PDB entry 2UV8 | X-ray diffraction, 3.10 A resolution | chains A and I of the 6 polymer chains in the assembly

== Chain A ==
Protein: Fatty acid synthase subunit alpha (FAS2)
From: Saccharomyces cerevisiae
Notes: EC 2.3.1.86
UniProt: P19097 (FAS2_YEAST); residue numbers follow UniProt; this construct covers 1-1887
Sequence (1887 residues; row label = number of the first residue in the row):
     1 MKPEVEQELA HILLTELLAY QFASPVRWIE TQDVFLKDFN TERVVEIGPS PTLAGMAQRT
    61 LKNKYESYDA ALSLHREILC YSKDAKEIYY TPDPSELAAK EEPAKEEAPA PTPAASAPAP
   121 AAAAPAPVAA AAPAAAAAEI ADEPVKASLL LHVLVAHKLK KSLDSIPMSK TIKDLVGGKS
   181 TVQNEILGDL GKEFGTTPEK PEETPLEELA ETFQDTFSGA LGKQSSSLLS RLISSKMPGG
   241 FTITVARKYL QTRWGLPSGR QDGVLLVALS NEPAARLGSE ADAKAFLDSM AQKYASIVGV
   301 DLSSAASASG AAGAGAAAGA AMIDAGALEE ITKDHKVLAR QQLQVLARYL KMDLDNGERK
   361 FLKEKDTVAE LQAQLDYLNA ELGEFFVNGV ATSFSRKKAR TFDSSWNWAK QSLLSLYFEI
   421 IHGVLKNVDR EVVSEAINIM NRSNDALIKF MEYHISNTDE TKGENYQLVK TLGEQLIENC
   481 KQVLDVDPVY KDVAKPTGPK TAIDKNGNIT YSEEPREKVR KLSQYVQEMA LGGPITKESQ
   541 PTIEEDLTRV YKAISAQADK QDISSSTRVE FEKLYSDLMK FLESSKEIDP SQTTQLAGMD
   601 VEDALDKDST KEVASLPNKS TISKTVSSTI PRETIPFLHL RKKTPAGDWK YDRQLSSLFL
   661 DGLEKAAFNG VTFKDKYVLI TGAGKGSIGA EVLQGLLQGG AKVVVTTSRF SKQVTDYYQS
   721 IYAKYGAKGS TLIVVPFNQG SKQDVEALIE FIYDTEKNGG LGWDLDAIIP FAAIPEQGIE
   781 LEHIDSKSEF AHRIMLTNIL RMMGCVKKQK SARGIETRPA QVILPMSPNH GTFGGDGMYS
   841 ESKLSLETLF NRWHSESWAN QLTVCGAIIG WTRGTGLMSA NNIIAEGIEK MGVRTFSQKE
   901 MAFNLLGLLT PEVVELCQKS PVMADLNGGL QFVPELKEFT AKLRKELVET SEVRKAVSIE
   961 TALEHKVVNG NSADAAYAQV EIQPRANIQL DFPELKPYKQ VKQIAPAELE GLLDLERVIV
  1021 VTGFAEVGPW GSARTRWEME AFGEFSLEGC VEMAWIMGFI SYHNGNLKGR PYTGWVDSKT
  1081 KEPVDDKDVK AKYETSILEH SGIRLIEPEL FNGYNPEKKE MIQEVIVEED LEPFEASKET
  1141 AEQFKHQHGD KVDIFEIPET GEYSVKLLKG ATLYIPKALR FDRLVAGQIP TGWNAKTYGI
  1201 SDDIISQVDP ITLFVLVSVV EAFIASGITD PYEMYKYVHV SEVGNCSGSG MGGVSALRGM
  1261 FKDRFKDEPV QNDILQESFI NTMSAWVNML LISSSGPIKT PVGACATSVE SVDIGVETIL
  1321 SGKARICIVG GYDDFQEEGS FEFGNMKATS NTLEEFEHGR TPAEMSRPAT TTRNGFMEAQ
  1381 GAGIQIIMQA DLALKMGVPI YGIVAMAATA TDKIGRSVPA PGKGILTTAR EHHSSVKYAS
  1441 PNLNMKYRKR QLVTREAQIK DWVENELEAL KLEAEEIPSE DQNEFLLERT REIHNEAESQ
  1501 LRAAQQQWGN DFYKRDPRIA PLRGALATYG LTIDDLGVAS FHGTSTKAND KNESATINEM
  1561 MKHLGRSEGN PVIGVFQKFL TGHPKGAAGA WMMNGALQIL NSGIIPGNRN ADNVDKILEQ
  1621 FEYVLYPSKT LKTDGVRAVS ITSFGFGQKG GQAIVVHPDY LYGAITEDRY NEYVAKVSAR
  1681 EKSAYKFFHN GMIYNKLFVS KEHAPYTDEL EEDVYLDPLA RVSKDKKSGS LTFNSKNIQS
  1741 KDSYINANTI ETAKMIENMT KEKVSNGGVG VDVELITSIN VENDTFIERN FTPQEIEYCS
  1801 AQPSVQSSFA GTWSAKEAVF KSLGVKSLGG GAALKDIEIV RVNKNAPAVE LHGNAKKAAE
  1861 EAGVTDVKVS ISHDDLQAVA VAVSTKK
Disordered / not traced: 95-139, 303-327, 541-598, 876-880, 1748-1887
Modified residues: S180 (O-[(R)-{[(3R)-4-amino-3-hydroxy-2,2-dimethyl-4-oxobutyl]oxy}(hydroxy)phosphoryl]-L-serine; GVL)
Curated features (UniProtKB/Swiss-Prot):
  - active site (For beta-ketoacyl synthase activity): C1305, H1542, H1583
  - binding site (acetyl-CoA): D1772 to E1774, Y1798, S1808, E1817 to S1827, R1841 to K1844, I1871 to H1873
  - binding site (Mg(2+)): D1772, V1773, E1774, S1872, H1873
  - modified residue (Phosphoserine): S50, S523, S958, S1440
  - cross-link: K37 (Glycyl lysine isopeptide (Lys-Gly) (interchain with G-Cter in ubiquitin))

== Chain I ==
Protein: Fatty acid synthase subunit beta (FAS1)
From: Saccharomyces cerevisiae
Notes: EC 2.3.1.86
UniProt: P07149 (FAS1_YEAST); residue numbers follow UniProt; this construct covers 1-2051
Sequence (2051 residues; row label = number of the first residue in the row):
     1 MDAYSTRPLT LSHGSLEHVL LVPTASFFIA SQLQEQFNKI LPEPTEGFAA DDEPTTPAEL
    61 VGKFLGYVSS LVEPSKVGQF DQVLNLCLTE FENCYLEGND IHALAAKLLQ ENDTTLVKTK
   121 ELIKNYITAR IMAKRPFDKK SNSALFRAVG EGNAQLVAIF GGQGNTDDYF EELRDLYQTY
   181 HVLVGDLIKF SAETLSELIR TTLDAEKVFT QGLNILEWLE NPSNTPDKDY LLSIPISCPL
   241 IGVIQLAHYV VTAKLLGFTP GELRSYLKGA TGHSQGLVTA VAIAETDSWE SFFVSVRKAI
   301 TVLFFIGVRC YEAYPNTSLP PSILEDSLEN NEGVPSPMLS ISNLTQEQVQ DYVNKTNSHL
   361 PAGKQVEISL VNGAKNLVVS GPPQSLYGLN LTLRKAKAPS GLDQSRIPFS ERKLKFSNRF
   421 LPVASPFHSH LLVPASDLIN KDLVKNNVSF NAKDIQIPVY DTFDGSDLRV LSGSISERIV
   481 DCIIRLPVKW ETTTQFKATH ILDFGPGGAS GLGVLTHRNK DGTGVRVIVA GTLDINPDDD
   541 YGFKQEIFDV TSNGLKKNPN WLEEYHPKLI KNKSGKIFVE TKFSKLIGRP PLLVPGMTPC
   601 TVSPDFVAAT TNAGYTIELA GGGYFSAAGM TAAIDSVVSQ IEKGSTFGIN LIYVNPFMLQ
   661 WGIPLIKELR SKGYPIQFLT IGAGVPSLEV ASEYIETLGL KYLGLKPGSI DAISQVINIA
   721 KAHPNFPIAL QWTGGRGGGH HSFEDAHTPM LQMYSKIRRH PNIMLIFGSG FGSADDTYPY
   781 LTGEWSTKFD YPPMPFDGFL FGSRVMIAKE VKTSPDAKKC IAACTGVPDD KWEQTYKKPT
   841 GGIVTVRSEM GEPIHKIATR GVMLWKEFDE TIFNLPKNKL VPTLEAKRDY IISRLNADFQ
   901 KPWFATVNGQ ARDLATMTYE EVAKRLVELM FIRSTNSWFD VTWRTFTGDF LRRVEERFTK
   961 SKTLSLIQSY SLLDKPDEAI EKVFNAYPAA REQFLNAQDI DHFLSMCQNP MQKPVPFVPV
  1021 LDRRFEIFFK KDSLWQSEHL EAVVDQDVQR TCILHGPVAA QFTKVIDEPI KSIMDGIHDG
  1081 HIKKLLHQYY GDDESKIPAV EYFGGESPVD VQSQVDSSSV SEDSAVFKAT SSTDEESWFK
  1141 ALAGSEINWR HASFLCSFIT QDKMFVSNPI RKVFKPSQGM VVEISNGNTS SKTVVTLSEP
  1201 VQGELKPTVI LKLLKENIIQ MEMIENRTMD GKPVSLPLLY NFNPDNGFAP ISEVMEDRNQ
  1261 RIKEMYWKLW IDEPFNLDFD PRDVIKGKDF EITAKEVYDF THAVGNNCED FVSRPDRTML
  1321 APMDFAIVVG WRAIIKAIFP NTVDGDLLKL VHLSNGYKMI PGAKPLQVGD VVSTTAVIES
  1381 VVNQPTGKIV DVVGTLSRNG KPVMEVTSSF FYRGNYTDFE NTFQKTVEPV YQMHIKTSKD
  1441 IAVLRSKEWF QLDDEDFDLL NKTLTFETET EVTFKNANIF SSVKCFGPIK VELPTKETVE
  1501 IGIVDYEAGA SHGNPVVDFL KRNGSTLEQK VNLENPIPIA VLDSYTPSTN EPYARVSGDL
  1561 NPIHVSRHFA SYANLPGTIT HGMFSSASVR ALIENWAADS VSSRVRGYTC QFVDMVLPNT
  1621 ALKTSIQHVG MINGRKLIKF ETRNEDDVVV LTGEAEIEQP VTTFVFTGQG SQEQGMGMDL
  1681 YKTSKAAQDV WNRADNHFKD TYGFSILDIV INNPVNLTIH FGGEKGKRIR ENYSAMIFET
  1741 IVDGKLKTEK IFKEINEHST SYTFRSEKGL LSATQFTQPA LTLMEKAAFE DLKSKGLIPA
  1801 DATFAGHSLG EYAALASLAD VMSIESLVEV VFYRGMTMQV AVPRDELGRS NYGMIAINPG
  1861 RVAASFSQEA LQYVVERVGK RTGWLVEIVN YNVENQQYVA AGDLRALDTV TNVLNFIKLQ
  1921 KIDIIELQKS LSLEEVEGHL FEIIDEASKK SAVKPRPLKL ERGFACIPLV GISVPFHSTY
  1981 LMNGVKPFKS FLKKNIIKEN VKVARLAGKY IPNLTAKPFQ VTKEYFQDVY DLTGSEPIKE
  2041 IIDNWEKYEQ S
Disordered / not traced: 1-4, 1110-1122, 2051
Residues lining bound ligands: FMN (flavin mononucleotide): P595, G596, M597, T598, P599, C600, G622, N650, I652, G682, A683, K706, T733, R736, G737, G738, G739, S769, G770, F771, L800, F801, G802, S803, M806, L1054, H1055, G1056, A1059
Curated features (UniProtKB/Swiss-Prot):
  - active site: S274 (For acetyltransferase activity), S1808 (For malonyltransferase activity)
  - modified residue: M1 (N-acetylmethionine), T733 (Phosphothreonine), S1121 (Phosphoserine)
  - cross-link: K1364 (Glycyl lysine isopeptide (Lys-Gly) (interchain with G-Cter in ubiquitin))

== Interface between chain A and chain I ==
Pairs across the interface (12; chain A residue first):
  E66(A) with K395(I), salt bridge
  S67(A) with K355(I), hydrogen bond; H359(I)
  Y68(A) with H359(I)
  A70(A) with G388(I); L391(I); T392(I)
  A71(A) with T356(I); H359(I); G388(I)
  L72(A) with H359(I)
  S73(A) with Q384(I), hydrogen bond
Interface residues without a listed pair, chain I (10 interface residues in all): L360, Y387

== In short ==
The interface between chain A and chain I involves 7 residues on one side and 10 on the other, with 2 hydrogen
bonds and 1 salt bridge. Polar pairs include E66(A)-K395(I), S67(A)-K355(I) and S73(A)-Q384(I). Ligands of
chain I: flavin mononucleotide.
Chain A is Fatty acid synthase subunit alpha (FAS2) and chain I is Fatty acid synthase subunit beta (FAS1),
both from Saccharomyces cerevisiae; the structure, Crystal structure of yeast fatty acid synthase with stalled
acyl carrier protein at 3.1 angstrom resolution, was determined by X-ray diffraction.
